PDB entry 8YRJ | electron microscopy, 3.87 A resolution | chains G and H of the 4 polymer chains in the assembly

Chain G (and H):
Protein: High affinity immunoglobulin epsilon receptor subunit gamma
From: Mus musculus
Notes: chain H of this document is another copy of the same molecule, construct and numbering; everything in this record applies to it too
UniProt: P20491 (FCERG_MOUSE); numbering as in UniProt (aligned over 1-86)
Chain sequence (104 residues; numbered 1 to 104; the number before each row is that of its first residue):
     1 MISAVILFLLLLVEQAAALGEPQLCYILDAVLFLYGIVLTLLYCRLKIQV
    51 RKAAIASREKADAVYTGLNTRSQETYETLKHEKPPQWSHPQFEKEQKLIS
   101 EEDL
Unresolved in the structure: 1-21, 59-104 (chain H: 1-19, 63-104)
Sequence notes: expression tag (87-104)
Swiss-Prot annotation at these positions:
  - modified residue: Tyr65 (Phosphotyrosine), Tyr76 (Phosphotyrosine), Thr78 (Phosphothreonine)

How chain G and chain H interact:
Pairs across the interface (12):
  Cys25(G) - Cys25(H)  disulfide
  Tyr26(G) - Leu24(H)
  Asp29(G) - Leu28(H)
  Asp29(G) - Leu32(H)
  Phe33(G) - Leu32(H)  hydrophobic
  Leu39(G) - Tyr43(H)  hydrogen bond (backbone-side chain)
  Thr40(G) - Tyr35(H)  hydrogen bond
  Thr40(G) - Leu39(H)
  Tyr43(G) - Leu42(H)
  Tyr43(G) - Tyr43(H)
  Tyr43(G) - Leu46(H)  hydrophobic
  Leu46(G) - Leu46(H)  hydrophobic
Other interface residues (no listed pair), chain G (10 interface residues in all): Pro22, Gly36
Other interface residues (no listed pair), chain H (10 interface residues in all): Glu21
Inter-chain disulfides: Cys25(G)-Cys25(H)

Overview:
The chain G/chain H interface involves 10 residues from each chain; the contacts include 1 disulfide bond and
2 hydrogen bonds. Among the polar pairs are Leu39(G)-Tyr43(H) and Thr40(G)-Tyr35(H).
Chain G and chain H are both High affinity immunoglobulin epsilon receptor subunit gamma (Mus musculus); the
structure, Mouse Fc epsilon RI, was determined by electron microscopy (same publication as 8K7R, 8K7S and
8K7T).
